3SLT - chain A; structure by X-ray diffraction, 2.46 A resolution.

Chain A:
Molecule: Serine protease espP
Organism: Escherichia coli
Notes: fragment: Autotransporter protein espP translocator
UniProtKB: Q7BSW5 (ESPP_ECO57); residue numbers follow UniProt; this construct covers 999-1300
Amino-acid sequence (313 residues; row label = number of the first residue in the row):
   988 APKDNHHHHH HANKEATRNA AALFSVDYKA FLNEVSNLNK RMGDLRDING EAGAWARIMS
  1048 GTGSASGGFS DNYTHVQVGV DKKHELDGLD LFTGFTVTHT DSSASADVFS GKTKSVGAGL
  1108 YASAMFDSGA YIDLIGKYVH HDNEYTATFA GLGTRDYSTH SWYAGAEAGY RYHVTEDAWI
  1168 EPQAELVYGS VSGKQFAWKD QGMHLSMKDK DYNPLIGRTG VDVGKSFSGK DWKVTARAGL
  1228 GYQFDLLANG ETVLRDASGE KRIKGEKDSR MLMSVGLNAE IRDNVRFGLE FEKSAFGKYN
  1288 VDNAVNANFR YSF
Unresolved in the structure: 988-995
Differences from the reference sequence: expression tag (988-998); engineered mutation Ser1023 (Asn in Q7BSW5)
Reported in the primary citation:
  - conformationally variable residues (side-chain flip): Tyr1150
  - contacts within the chain: Arg1028-Asp1120 (salt bridge), Ser1023-Glu1172 (hydrogen bond)
  - mutagenesis - Y1150F: unchanged catalytic activity
  - mutagenesis - K1027A, R1044A, K1124A, Y1150A, E1154A, E1172A: decreased catalytic activity
  - mutagenesis - R1028A, D1120A: abolished catalytic activity (citing earlier work)
  - mutagenesis - R1028A/D1120A, R1028D/D1120R: abolished catalytic activity
  - catalytic residues: Glu1172 (proposed by the authors, not directly observed)
  - catalytic residues: Asp1120 (from molecular simulation)

Overview:
From the paper: catalytic residues Glu1172 and Asp1120; K1027A, R1044A and K1124A, among others, reduce
catalytic activity; 11 substitutions were tested in all.
Chain A is Serine protease espP (Escherichia coli); the structure, Pre-cleavage Structure of the
Autotransporter EspP - N1023S Mutant, was determined by X-ray diffraction, deposited together with 3SLJ and
3SLO.
